PDB entry 7Y8D | X-ray diffraction, 2.00 A resolution | chains A and B

Chain A:
Molecule: Bcl-2-like protein 1
From: Homo sapiens
Reference sequence: Q07817 (B2CL1_HUMAN); the construct lacks a stretch of the UniProt sequence, so the offset changes along the chain: 56-82 = UniProt 1-27; 83-196 = UniProt 83-196
Amino-acid sequence (141 residues; numbered 56 to 196; the number before each row is that of its first residue):
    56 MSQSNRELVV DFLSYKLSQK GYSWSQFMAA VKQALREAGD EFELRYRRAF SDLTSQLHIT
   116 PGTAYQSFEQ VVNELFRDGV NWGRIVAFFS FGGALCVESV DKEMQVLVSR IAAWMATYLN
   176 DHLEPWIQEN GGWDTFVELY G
Unresolved in the structure: 56
Ligand contacts: JFF ((2R)-3-[2-(aminomethyl)-3-azanyl-1-[4-[2-(2-chloranylethanoylamino)ethylcarbamoyl]phenyl]prop-1-enyl]sulfanyl-2-(carboxyamino)propanoic acid): Val135, Asn136, Trp137, Gly138, Trp181, Leu194, Tyr195
UniProt features mapped onto this chain:
  - motif: Ser59 to Trp79 (BH4), Val86 to Arg100 (BH3), Glu129 to Gly148 (BH1), Pro180 to Tyr195 (BH2)
From the paper describing this entry:
  - specificity-determining residues: Ala104

Chain B:
Molecule: cp1 peptide
Amino-acid sequence (12 residues; each row starts with the number of its first residue):
     1 CPARYGWDYE CX
Glycans and other covalent adducts: compound JFF linked to Cys1, Cys11
Modified / non-standard residues: NH2 (amino group) at position 12

How chain A and chain B interact:
Residue-residue contacts - 29 pairs, chain A then chain B:
  Phe97(A) with Trp7(B), hydrophobic
  Tyr101(A) with Gly6(B); Trp7(B); Glu10(B), hydrogen bond
  Ala104(A) with Trp7(B), hydrophobic
  Glu129(A) with Arg4(B), hydrogen bond (backbone-side chain); Tyr5(B), hydrogen bond (backbone-side chain)
  Leu130(A) with Arg4(B), hydrogen bond (backbone-side chain); Tyr5(B); Trp7(B), hydrophobic
  Arg132(A) with Arg4(B)
  Asp133(A) with Cys1(B); Pro2(B); Arg4(B), salt bridge
  Val135(A) with Cys1(B)
  Asn136(A) with Cys1(B); Asp8(B), hydrogen bond; Cys11(B)
  Gly138(A) with Trp7(B); Glu10(B); Cys11(B)
  Arg139(A) with Cys1(B); Pro2(B), hydrogen bond (side chain-backbone); Arg4(B); Tyr5(B); Trp7(B); Asp8(B), salt bridge
  Ala142(A) with Trp7(B)
  Tyr195(A) with Glu10(B), hydrogen bond
Other interface residues (no listed pair), chain A (17 interface residues in all): Phe105, Leu108, Gly134, Trp137
The authors on this interface:
  - specific contacts: Glu129(A)-Arg4(B) (hydrogen bond), Leu130(A)-Arg4(B) (hydrogen bond), Arg139(A)-Asp8(B) (salt bridge)
  - interface residues, chain A: Phe97(A), Tyr101(A), Phe105(A), Leu108(A), Leu130(A), Ala142(A)
  - interface residues, chain B: Tyr5(B), Trp7(B)

Overview:
Chain A and chain B form an interface of 17 and 9 residues respectively; the contacts include 7 hydrogen bonds
and 2 salt bridges. Among the polar pairs are Asp133(A)-Arg4(B), Arg139(A)-Asp8(B) and Tyr101(A)-Glu10(B). The
paper describes hydrogen bonds between Glu129(A) and Arg4(B) and Leu130(A) and Arg4(B); a salt bridge between
Arg139(A) and Asp8(B). From the paper: interface residues Phe97(A), Tyr101(A) and Tyr5(B) among others; the
specificity determinant Ala104(A).
Here chain A is Bcl-2-like protein 1 (Homo sapiens) and chain B is cp1 peptide. Entry 7Y8D (Crystal structure
of cp1 bound BCLxl) was determined by X-ray diffraction, deposited together with 7Y90, 7YA5, 7YAA, 7YB7 and
7Y99.
